5ACZ - chains A and C of the 3 polymer chains in the assembly; structure by X-ray diffraction, 2.69 A resolution.

Chain A:
Name: MHC class I alpha chain 2
Organism: Gallus gallus
Notes: fragment: extracellular domain
Reference sequence: Q95601 (Q95601_CHICK); residues -20 to 270 here correspond to UniProt positions 1-291 (UniProt number = residue number + 21)
Amino-acid sequence (329 residues; numbered -20 to 308; the number before each row is that of its first residue; numbers below 1 keep their minus sign (Met-20 is residue -20)):
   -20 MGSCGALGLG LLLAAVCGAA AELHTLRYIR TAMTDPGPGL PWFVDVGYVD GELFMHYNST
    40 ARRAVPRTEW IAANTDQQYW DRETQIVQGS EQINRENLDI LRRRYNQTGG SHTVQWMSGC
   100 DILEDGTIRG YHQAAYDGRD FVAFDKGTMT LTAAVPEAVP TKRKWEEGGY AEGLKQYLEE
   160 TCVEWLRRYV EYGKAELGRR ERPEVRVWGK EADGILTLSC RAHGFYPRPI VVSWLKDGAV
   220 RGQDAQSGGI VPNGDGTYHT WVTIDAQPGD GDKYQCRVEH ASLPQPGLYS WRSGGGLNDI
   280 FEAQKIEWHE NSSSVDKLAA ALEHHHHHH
Unresolved in the structure: -20 to 1, 271-308
Cystine bridges: Cys99-Cys161, Cys199-Cys255
Construct notes: expression tag (271-308)

Chain C:
Name: 11-residue peptide
Amino-acid sequence (11 residues; row label = number of the first residue in the row):
     1 GRAEEYGADT L

How chain A and chain C interact:
Residue-residue contacts - 51 pairs, chain A then chain C:
  Tyr7(A) - Gly1(C)  hydrogen bond (side chain-backbone)
  Tyr7(A) - Arg2(C)
  Arg9(A) - Arg2(C)
  Arg9(A) - Asp9(C)  salt bridge
  Asp24(A) - Arg2(C)  salt bridge
  Tyr58(A) - Gly1(C)  hydrogen bond (side chain-backbone)
  Arg61(A) - Arg2(C)
  Arg61(A) - Glu4(C)  salt bridge
  Glu62(A) - Gly1(C)  hydrogen bond (side chain-backbone)
  Glu62(A) - Arg2(C)  hydrogen bond (side chain-backbone)
  Ile65(A) - Arg2(C)
  Ile65(A) - Ala3(C)
  Ile65(A) - Tyr6(C)
  Val66(A) - Arg2(C)
  Gly68(A) - Tyr6(C)
  Ser69(A) - Arg2(C)
  Ser69(A) - Tyr6(C)
  Ser69(A) - Asp9(C)  hydrogen bond
  Ile72(A) - Tyr6(C)
  Ile72(A) - Asp9(C)
  Ile72(A) - Thr10(C)
  Asn73(A) - Asp9(C)  hydrogen bond
  Asn76(A) - Asp9(C)  hydrogen bond (side chain-backbone)
  Asn76(A) - Thr10(C)
  Asn76(A) - Leu11(C)  hydrogen bond (side chain-backbone)
  Ile79(A) - Leu11(C)
  Leu80(A) - Leu11(C)  hydrophobic
  Arg83(A) - Leu11(C)  hydrogen bond (side chain-backbone)
  Val93(A) - Leu11(C)  hydrophobic
  Trp95(A) - Ala8(C)
  Trp95(A) - Asp9(C)  hydrogen bond (side chain-backbone)
  Trp95(A) - Leu11(C)  hydrophobic
  His111(A) - Ala8(C)  hydrogen bond (side chain-backbone)
  His111(A) - Asp9(C)
  Ala113(A) - Leu11(C)  hydrophobic
  Phe120(A) - Leu11(C)  hydrophobic
  Val121(A) - Leu11(C)  hydrophobic
  Thr140(A) - Leu11(C)  hydrogen bond (side chain-backbone)
  Lys143(A) - Thr10(C)
  Lys143(A) - Leu11(C)  hydrogen bond (side chain-backbone)
  Trp144(A) - Ala8(C)  hydrogen bond (side chain-backbone)
  Trp144(A) - Thr10(C)
  Tyr149(A) - Glu5(C)
  Tyr149(A) - Gly7(C)  hydrogen bond (side chain-backbone)
  Tyr149(A) - Ala8(C)
  Tyr149(A) - Thr10(C)
  Tyr156(A) - Gly1(C)  hydrogen bond (side chain-backbone)
  Tyr156(A) - Arg2(C)
  Tyr156(A) - Ala3(C)
  Trp164(A) - Gly1(C)
  Tyr168(A) - Gly1(C)  hydrogen bond (side chain-backbone)

Summary:
The interface between chain A and chain C involves 29 residues on one side and 11 on the other; the contacts
include 17 hydrogen bonds and 3 salt bridges. Polar contacts include Arg9(A)-Asp9(C), Asp24(A)-Arg2(C) and
Arg61(A)-Glu4(C).
Chain A is MHC class I alpha chain 2 (Gallus gallus) and chain C is an 11-residue peptide; the structure,
Complex of a B21 chicken MHC class I molecule and a 11MER chicken peptide, was determined by X-ray
diffraction.
